PDB entry 6S8N | electron microscopy, 3.10 A resolution | chains C and G of the 5 polymer chains in the assembly

# Chain C
Protein: Lipopolysaccharide export system protein LptC
From: Shigella flexneri
UniProtKB: D2A8C1 (D2A8C1_SHIF2); residue numbers follow UniProt; this construct covers 1-191
Amino-acid sequence (191 residues; row label = number of the first residue in the row):
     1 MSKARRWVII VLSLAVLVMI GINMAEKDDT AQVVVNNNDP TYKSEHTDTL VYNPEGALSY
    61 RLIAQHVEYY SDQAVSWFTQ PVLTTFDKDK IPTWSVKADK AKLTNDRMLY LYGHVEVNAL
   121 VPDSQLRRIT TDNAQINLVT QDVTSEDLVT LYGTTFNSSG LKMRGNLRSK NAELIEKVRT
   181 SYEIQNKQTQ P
Not modelled in the structure: 25-191
Residues lining bound ligands: lipopolysaccharide fragment / Lauryl Maltose Neopentyl Glycol: M1, R6, I9, I10, S13, L14, V16, L17, I20, M24
From the paper describing this entry:
  - binding site for lipopolysaccharide fragment: L17, M24

# Chain G
Protein: Inner membrane protein yjgQ
From: Shigella flexneri
UniProtKB: A0A2S4N3I3 (A0A2S4N3I3_SHIFL); residue numbers follow UniProt; this construct covers 1-360
Amino-acid sequence (360 residues; each row starts with the number of its first residue):
     1 MQPFGVLDRY IGKTIFTTIM MTLFMLVSLS GIIKFVDQLK KAGQGSYDAL GAGMYTLLSV
    61 PKDVQIFFPM AALLGALLGL GMLAQRSELV VMQASGFTRM QVALSVMKTA IPLVLLTMAI
   121 GEWVAPQGEQ MARNYRAQAM YGGSLLSTQQ GLWAKDGNNF VYIERVKGDE VLGGISIYAF
   181 NENRRLQSVR YAATAKFDPE HKVWRLSQVD ESDLTNPKQI TGSQTVSGTW KTDLTPDKLG
   241 VVALDPDALS ISGLHNYVKY LKSSGQDAGR YQLNMWSKIF QPLSVAVMML MALSFIFGPL
   301 RSVPMGVRVV TGISFGFVFY VLDQIFGPLT LVYGIPPIIG ALLPSASFFL ISLWLLMRKS
Not modelled in the structure: 1-5, 40-50, 139-245, 261-267
Residues lining bound ligands:
  - decylubiquinone (DCQ; 2-decyl-5,6-dimethoxy-3-methylcyclohexa-2,5-diene-1,4-dione): T311, S314, F315
  - lipopolysaccharide fragment / Lauryl Maltose Neopentyl Glycol: M25, L26, L29, S30, I32, I33, K62, D63, I66, F67, P69, M70, I313, S314, G316, F317, V318, F319, Y320, V321
  - Lauryl Maltose Neopentyl Glycol (LMN): T22, M25, L26, L29, L74, L78, Q85, P304, M305, G306, V309
From the paper describing this entry:
  - mutagenesis - K34E, F67E/Y320E, R136E, I163D, W204D, L206D, Y257E/Y271E, R301A: abolished growth
  - mutagenesis - I163D: decreased expression
  - mutagenesis - V209D: decreased growth
  - mutagenesis - K13E/R86E, L26E/M70E, K34A, K62E, F67A, R133E, R136A, Y257A, Y271A, Y320A: unchanged growth
  - mutagenesis - R301A: unchanged catalytic activity

# How chain C and chain G interact
Pairs across the interface - 7 pairs, chain C then chain G:
  L17(C) with L29(G), hydrophobic; I33(G), hydrophobic
  I20(C) with I33(G), hydrophobic
  G21(C) with V36(G); L39(G)
  I22(C) with L39(G)
  M24(C) with I33(G), hydrophobic
Other interface residues (no listed pair), chain C (6 interface residues in all): L14
Other interface residues (no listed pair), chain G (5 interface residues in all): I32
The authors on this interface:
  - pairs named by the authors: G21(C)-V36(G)

# In short
6 residues of chain C face 5 of chain G across their interface. The paper describes a contact between G21(C)
and V36(G). From the paper: a binding site for lipopolysaccharide fragment at L17(C) and M24(C); K34E,
F67E/Y320E and R136E of chain G, among others, abolish growth; 19 substitutions were tested in all.
Here chain C is Lipopolysaccharide export system protein LptC and chain G is Inner membrane protein yjgQ, both
from Shigella flexneri. Entry 6S8N (Cryo-EM structure of LptB2FGC in complex with lipopolysaccharide) was
determined by electron microscopy together with 6S8G and 6S8H from the same study.
